PDB entry 5G64 | X-ray diffraction, 3.71 A resolution | chains H and L of the 6 polymer chains in the assembly

[Chain H]
Name: Fab fragment
From: Homo sapiens
Notes: fragment: heavy chain, residues 1-230; antibody fragment or engineered binder
Chain sequence (230 residues; row label = number of the first residue in the row):
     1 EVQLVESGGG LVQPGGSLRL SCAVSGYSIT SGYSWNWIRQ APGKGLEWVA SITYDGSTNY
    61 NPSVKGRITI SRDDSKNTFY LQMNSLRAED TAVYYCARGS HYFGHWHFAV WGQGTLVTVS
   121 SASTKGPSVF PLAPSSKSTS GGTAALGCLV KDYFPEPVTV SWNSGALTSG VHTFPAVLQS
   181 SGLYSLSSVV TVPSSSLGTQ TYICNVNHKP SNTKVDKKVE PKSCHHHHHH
Not modelled in the structure: 1, 135-140, 224-230
Disulfides: Cys22-Cys96, Cys148-Cys204

[Chain L]
Name: Fab fragment
From: Homo sapiens
Notes: fragment: light chain, residues 1-218; antibody fragment or engineered binder
Chain sequence (218 residues; row label = number of the first residue in the row):
     1 DIQLTQSPSS LSASVGDRVT ITCRASQSVD YDGDSYMNWY QQKPGKAPKL LIYAASYLES
    61 GVPSRFSGSG SGTDFTLTIS RLRPEDFATY YCQQSHEDPY TFGQGTKVEI KRTVAAPSVF
   121 IFPPSDEQLK SGTASVVCLL NNFYPREAKV QWKVDNAPQS GNSQESVTEQ DSKDSTYSLS
   181 STLTLSKADY EKHKVYACEV THQGLSSPVT KSFNRGEC
Not modelled in the structure: 1, 218
Disulfides: Cys23-Cys92, Cys138-Cys198

[How chain H and chain L interact]
Pairs across the interface (58):
  Gln40(H) - Gln42(L)  hydrogen bond
  Leu46(H) - Gln42(L)
  Leu46(H) - Pro48(L)  hydrophobic
  Leu46(H) - Phe102(L)
  Glu47(H) - Phe102(L)
  Pro62(H) - Pro99(L)
  Tyr95(H) - Lys46(L)
  Tyr95(H) - Ala47(L)  hydrophobic
  Tyr95(H) - Pro48(L)
  Tyr102(H) - Asp34(L)  hydrogen bond
  Tyr102(H) - Tyr36(L)  hydrophobic
  His105(H) - Tyr36(L)
  His105(H) - Ser95(L)  hydrogen bond (side chain-backbone)
  His105(H) - His96(L)
  Trp106(H) - Asn38(L)
  Trp106(H) - Gln93(L)
  Trp106(H) - Ser95(L)  hydrogen bond (backbone-side chain)
  His107(H) - Asn38(L)
  His107(H) - Tyr40(L)
  His107(H) - Leu50(L)
  His107(H) - Tyr53(L)
  Phe108(H) - Tyr40(L)  hydrogen bond (backbone-side chain)
  Phe108(H) - Leu50(L)
  Phe108(H) - Gln93(L)
  Phe108(H) - Phe102(L)  hydrophobic
  Ala109(H) - Leu50(L)  hydrophobic
  Trp111(H) - Tyr40(L)
  Trp111(H) - Ala47(L)  hydrophobic
  Trp111(H) - Pro48(L)  hydrogen bond (side chain-backbone)
  Gly112(H) - Ala47(L)
  Phe130(H) - Ser125(L)
  Phe130(H) - Glu127(L)
  Phe130(H) - Gln128(L)
  Pro131(H) - Ser125(L)
  Pro131(H) - Glu127(L)
  Leu132(H) - Phe122(L)  hydrophobic
  Leu132(H) - Val137(L)  hydrophobic
  Ala133(H) - Pro123(L)
  Thr143(H) - Phe120(L)
  Ala145(H) - Phe120(L)  hydrophobic
  Ala145(H) - Phe122(L)
  His172(H) - Asn141(L)  hydrogen bond
  His172(H) - Asn142(L)  hydrogen bond
  His172(H) - Ser178(L)  hydrogen bond
  Phe174(H) - Leu139(L)  hydrophobic
  Phe174(H) - Ser166(L)
  Phe174(H) - Thr168(L)
  Phe174(H) - Ser178(L)
  Phe174(H) - Leu179(L)
  Phe174(H) - Ser180(L)
  Pro175(H) - Ser166(L)  hydrogen bond (backbone-side chain)
  Pro175(H) - Val167(L)
  Val177(H) - Ser166(L)
  Leu178(H) - Gln164(L)
  Gln179(H) - Gln164(L)
  Val189(H) - Leu139(L)  hydrophobic
  Thr191(H) - Asn141(L)
  Lys217(H) - Glu127(L)  salt bridge
Other interface residues (no listed pair), chain H (37 interface residues in all): Ile38, Lys44, Gly45, Trp48, Leu146, Leu149, Thr173, Ser180, Ser187
Other interface residues (no listed pair), chain L (42 interface residues in all): Ala54, Tyr57, Tyr91, Asp98, Tyr100, Ser131, Ser135, Leu140, Glu165, Thr182

[Summary]
37 residues of chain H and 42 residues of chain L are in contact, with 10 hydrogen bonds and 1 salt bridge.
Polar contacts include Lys217(H)-Glu127(L), Gln40(H)-Gln42(L) and Tyr102(H)-Asp34(L).
Here chain H is Fab fragment and chain L is Fab fragment, both from Homo sapiens. Entry 5G64 (The complex
between human IgE-Fc and two anti-IgE Fab fragments) was determined by X-ray diffraction.
